2H48 - chains A and B of the 3 polymer chains in the assembly; structure by X-ray diffraction, 2.20 A resolution.

[Chain A]
Name: Caspase 1, isoform gamma
Source organism: Homo sapiens
Notes: EC 3.4.22.36; fragment: large subunit, residues, 120-297
Reference sequence: P29466 (CASP1_HUMAN); residue numbers follow UniProt; this construct covers 120-297
Chain sequence (178 residues; numbered 120 to 297; the number before each row is that of its first residue):
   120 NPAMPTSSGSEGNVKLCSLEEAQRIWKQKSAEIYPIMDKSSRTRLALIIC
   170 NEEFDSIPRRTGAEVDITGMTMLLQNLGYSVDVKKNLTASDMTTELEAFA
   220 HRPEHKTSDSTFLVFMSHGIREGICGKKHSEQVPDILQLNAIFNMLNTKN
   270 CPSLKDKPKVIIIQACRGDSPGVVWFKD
Unresolved in the structure: 120-124
Swiss-Prot annotation at these positions:
  - active site: His237, Cys285
  - cross-link: Lys134 (Glycyl lysine isopeptide (Lys-Gly) (interchain with G-Cter in ubiquitin))
  - mutagenesis: Cys285 (C285A/S: Loss of protease activity. Loss of SPHK2 cleavage and release in apoptotic cells), Trp294 (W294A: Mediates autoprocessing but is unable to interact with Gasdermin-D (GSDMD) and mediate its cleavage), Asp297 (D297N: In IDL(uncl); abolished cleavage in the interdomain region; when associated with 315-N-N-316)
Reported in the primary citation:
  - catalytic residues: Cys285 (citing earlier work)
  - mutagenesis - R286A: decreased catalytic activity

[Chain B]
Name: Caspase 1, isoform gamma
Source organism: Homo sapiens
Notes: EC 3.4.22.36; fragment: small subunit, residues 317-404
Reference sequence: P29466 (CASP1_HUMAN); residue numbers follow UniProt; this construct covers 317-404
Chain sequence (88 residues; each row starts with the number of its first residue):
   317 AIKKAHIEKDFIAFCSSTPDNVSWRHPTMGSVFIGRLIEHMQEYAASADV
   367 EEIFRKVRFSFEQPDGRAQMPTTERVTLTRAFYLFPGH
Construct notes: engineered mutation Ala362 (Cys in P29466), Ala364 (Cys in P29466), Ala397 (Cys in P29466)
Swiss-Prot annotation at these positions:
  - mutagenesis: Ile318 to Lys320 (Abolished ability to cleave IL18), Ile318 (I318N: Mediates autoprocessing but is unable to interact with Gasdermin-D (GSDMD) and mediate its cleavage), Lys320 (K320A: Abolishes cleavage of Gasdermin-D (GSDMD))
Reported in the primary citation:
  - mutagenesis - E390A (460-fold): decreased catalytic activity

[Interface between chain A and chain B]
Contacting residue pairs (130):
  Glu130(A) - Gly403(B)
  Asn132(A) - Gln358(B)
  Val133(A) - Gln358(B)
  Val133(A) - Pro402(B)  hydrophobic
  Lys134(A) - Gln358(B)  hydrogen bond (backbone-backbone)
  Lys134(A) - Glu359(B)  salt bridge
  Lys134(A) - Ala362(B)
  Lys134(A) - Pro402(B)
  Leu135(A) - Ala362(B)
  Leu135(A) - Pro402(B)
  Cys136(A) - Ala362(B)
  Cys136(A) - Pro402(B)  hydrogen bond (backbone-backbone)
  Cys136(A) - His404(B)  hydrogen bond (backbone-side chain)
  Ser137(A) - His404(B)
  Glu140(A) - Ala362(B)
  Ala141(A) - His404(B)
  Ile144(A) - Tyr399(B)  hydrophobic
  Ile144(A) - Phe401(B)  hydrophobic
  Lys148(A) - Asp365(B)  salt bridge
  Lys148(A) - Tyr399(B)
  Ala150(A) - Arg396(B)  hydrogen bond (backbone-side chain)
  Glu151(A) - Arg396(B)
  Glu151(A) - Ala397(B)  hydrogen bond (backbone-backbone)
  Ile152(A) - Arg396(B)  hydrogen bond (backbone-side chain)
  Ile152(A) - Ala397(B)
  Ile152(A) - Tyr399(B)  hydrophobic
  Tyr153(A) - Asp326(B)  hydrogen bond
  Tyr153(A) - Leu394(B)
  Tyr153(A) - Thr395(B)  hydrogen bond (side chain-backbone)
  Tyr153(A) - Arg396(B)
  Tyr153(A) - Ala397(B)  hydrogen bond (backbone-backbone)
  Tyr153(A) - Phe398(B)  hydrophobic
  Ile155(A) - Phe401(B)  hydrophobic
  Ile155(A) - His404(B)
  Lys158(A) - Gly403(B)
  Lys158(A) - His404(B)
  Arg161(A) - His404(B)  hydrogen bond (side chain-backbone)
  Arg179(A) - Arg341(B)
  Arg179(A) - Ser347(B)
  Thr180(A) - Arg341(B)  hydrogen bond (backbone-side chain)
  Thr180(A) - His342(B)
  Thr180(A) - Pro343(B)
  Gly181(A) - Pro343(B)  hydrogen bond (backbone-backbone)
  Gly181(A) - Gly346(B)
  Val184(A) - Thr344(B)
  Val184(A) - Met345(B)
  Asp185(A) - Gly346(B)
  Asp185(A) - Ser347(B)  hydrogen bond
  Asp185(A) - Ile350(B)
  Gly188(A) - Ile354(B)
  Met189(A) - Ile350(B)  hydrophobic
  Met189(A) - Ile354(B)
  Leu192(A) - Ile354(B)  hydrophobic
  Leu192(A) - Met357(B)  hydrophobic
  Leu196(A) - Met357(B)  hydrophobic
  Leu196(A) - Leu400(B)  hydrophobic
  Tyr198(A) - Phe398(B)
  Tyr198(A) - Leu400(B)
  Ser229(A) - Phe398(B)
  Phe231(A) - Phe398(B)  hydrophobic
  Met235(A) - Ile350(B)  hydrophobic
  His237(A) - Arg341(B)
  Arg240(A) - Pro335(B)
  Arg240(A) - Asp336(B)  salt bridge
  Asn259(A) - Arg391(B)
  Phe262(A) - Glu324(B)
  Phe262(A) - Phe327(B)  hydrophobic
  Phe262(A) - Ala329(B)  hydrophobic
  Phe262(A) - Arg391(B)
  Leu265(A) - Phe327(B)
  Asn266(A) - Ile323(B)
  Asn266(A) - Phe327(B)
  Thr267(A) - His322(B)  hydrogen bond (side chain-backbone)
  Thr267(A) - Ile323(B)  hydrogen bond (backbone-backbone)
  Lys268(A) - Ile323(B)
  Lys274(A) - Ala321(B)
  Asp275(A) - Lys325(B)  salt bridge
  Asp275(A) - Asp326(B)  hydrogen bond (backbone-side chain)
  Lys276(A) - Asp326(B)
  Pro277(A) - Asp326(B)
  Pro277(A) - Phe398(B)  hydrophobic
  Lys278(A) - Lys325(B)  hydrogen bond (side chain-backbone)
  Lys278(A) - Asp326(B)  hydrogen bond (backbone-backbone)
  Lys278(A) - Phe327(B)
  Lys278(A) - Ile328(B)  hydrogen bond (backbone-backbone)
  Val279(A) - Ile328(B)
  Val279(A) - Phe370(B)  hydrophobic
  Val279(A) - Phe398(B)  hydrophobic
  Ile280(A) - Phe327(B)  hydrophobic
  Ile280(A) - Ile328(B)  hydrogen bond (backbone-backbone)
  Ile280(A) - Ala329(B)
  Ile280(A) - Phe330(B)  hydrogen bond (backbone-backbone)
  Ile281(A) - Phe330(B)
  Ile281(A) - Phe349(B)  hydrophobic
  Ile281(A) - Leu353(B)  hydrophobic
  Ile281(A) - Phe370(B)  hydrophobic
  Ile282(A) - Phe330(B)  hydrogen bond (backbone-backbone)
  Ile282(A) - Cys331(B)
  Ile282(A) - Ser332(B)  hydrogen bond (backbone-backbone)
  Ile282(A) - Phe349(B)
  Gln283(A) - Ser332(B)
  Gln283(A) - Ser339(B)
  Gln283(A) - Trp340(B)
  Gln283(A) - Ser347(B)
  Gln283(A) - Phe349(B)
  Gln283(A) - Ile350(B)
  Ala284(A) - Ser332(B)  hydrogen bond (backbone-side chain)
  Ala284(A) - Ser339(B)  hydrogen bond (backbone-side chain)
  Cys285(A) - Asn337(B)
  Cys285(A) - Val338(B)  hydrophobic
  Cys285(A) - Ser339(B)  hydrogen bond (side chain-backbone)
  Arg286(A) - Cys331(B)
  Arg286(A) - Ser333(B)  hydrogen bond (side chain-backbone)
  Arg286(A) - Thr334(B)
  Arg286(A) - Pro335(B)
  Arg286(A) - Asp336(B)  hydrogen bond (backbone-backbone)
  Arg286(A) - Asn337(B)  hydrogen bond (backbone-backbone)
  Arg286(A) - Thr388(B)
  Arg286(A) - Glu390(B)  salt bridge
  Gly287(A) - Asp336(B)
  Gly287(A) - Asn337(B)
  Gly287(A) - Val338(B)
  Asp288(A) - Asp336(B)  hydrogen bond (backbone-backbone)
  Asp288(A) - Val338(B)
  Ser289(A) - Asp336(B)  hydrogen bond (backbone-backbone)
  Ser289(A) - Asn337(B)
  Ser289(A) - Val338(B)  hydrogen bond (backbone-backbone)
  Pro290(A) - Ala384(B)
  Gly291(A) - Asn337(B)
  Val292(A) - Ala384(B)  hydrophobic
Other interface residues (no listed pair), chain A (63 interface residues in all): Leu138, Trp145, Arg163, Arg178, Leu258
Other interface residues (no listed pair), chain B (56 interface residues in all): Ala361, Ser363, Pro380, Thr393

[Overview]
63 residues of chain A and 56 residues of chain B are in contact; the contacts include 32 hydrogen bonds and 5
salt bridges. Polar contacts include Lys134(A)-Glu359(B), Lys148(A)-Asp365(B) and Arg240(A)-Asp336(B). From
the paper: the catalytic residue Cys285(A); R286A of chain A reduces catalytic activity.
Chain A is Caspase 1, isoform gamma and chain B is Caspase 1, isoform gamma, both from Homo sapiens; the
structure, Crystal structure of human caspase-1 (Cys362->Ala, Cys364->Ala, Cys397->Ala) in complex with
3-[2-(2-benzyloxycarbonylamino-3-methyl-butyrylamino)-propionylamino]-4-oxo-pentanoic acid (z-VAD-FMK), was
determined by X-ray diffraction together with 2HBQ, 2HBR, 2HBY, 2HBZ and 2FQQ from the same study.
